3IFL - chains H and P of the 3 polymer chains in the assembly; structure by X-ray diffraction, 1.50 A resolution.

Chain H:
Protein: 12A11 FAB antibody heavy chain
From: Mus musculus
Notes: antibody fragment or engineered binder
Chain sequence (222 residues; each row starts with the number of its first residue):
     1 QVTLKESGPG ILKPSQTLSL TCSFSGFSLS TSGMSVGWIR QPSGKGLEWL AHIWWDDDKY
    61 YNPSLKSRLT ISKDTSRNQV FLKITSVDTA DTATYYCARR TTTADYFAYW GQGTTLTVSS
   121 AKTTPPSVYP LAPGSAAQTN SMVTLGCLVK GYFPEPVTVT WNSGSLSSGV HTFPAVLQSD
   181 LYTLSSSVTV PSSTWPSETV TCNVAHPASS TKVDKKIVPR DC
Disordered / not traced: 44-45, 137-140, 221-222
Disulfide bonds: C22-C97, C147-C202

Chain P:
Protein: Amyloid beta A4 protein
UniProtKB: P05067 (A4_HUMAN); residues 1-7 here correspond to UniProt positions 672-678 (UniProt number = residue number + 671)
Chain sequence (7 residues; numbered 1 to 7; the number before each row is that of its first residue):
     1 DAEFRHD

How chain H and chain P interact:
Residue-residue contacts - 9 pairs, chain H then chain P:
  H52(H) - F4(P)
  W54(H) - F4(P)
  W54(H) - R5(P)
  W55(H) - R5(P)
  D56(H) - R5(P)  salt bridge
  D58(H) - R5(P)  salt bridge
  Y60(H) - F4(P)  hydrophobic
  Y60(H) - R5(P)
  D105(H) - H6(P)  salt bridge
Other interface residues (no listed pair), chain H (10 interface residues in all): W49, R100, T102
Other interface residues (no listed pair), chain P (5 interface residues in all): E3, D7
The authors on this interface:
  - residue pairs: W54(H)-R5(P), Y60(H)-R5(P), Y60(H)-F4(P)
  - epitope / paratope residues, chain H: W54(H), Y60(H)
  - epitope / paratope residues, chain P: F4(P), R5(P), H6(P)

In short:
10 residues of chain H and 5 residues of chain P are in contact; the contacts include 3 salt bridges. Among
the polar pairs are D56(H)-R5(P), D58(H)-R5(P) and D105(H)-H6(P). The authors report contacts between W54(H)
and R5(P), Y60(H) and R5(P) and Y60(H) and F4(P). The paper reports epitope/paratope residues W54(H), Y60(H)
and F4(P) among others.
Here chain H is 12A11 FAB antibody heavy chain (Mus musculus) and chain P is Amyloid beta A4 protein. Entry
3IFL (X-ray structure of amyloid beta peptide:antibody (Abeta1-7:12A11) complex) was determined by X-ray
diffraction (same publication as 3IFN and 3IFP).
